Entry 3GEN (X-ray diffraction, 1.60 A resolution); this record covers chain A.

Chain A:
Name: Tyrosine-protein kinase BTK
Source organism: Homo sapiens
Notes: EC 2.7.10.2; fragment: Protein kinase, residues 382-659
UniProt: Q06187 (BTK_HUMAN); residue numbers follow UniProt; this construct covers 382-659
Amino-acid sequence (283 residues; row label = number of the first residue in the row):
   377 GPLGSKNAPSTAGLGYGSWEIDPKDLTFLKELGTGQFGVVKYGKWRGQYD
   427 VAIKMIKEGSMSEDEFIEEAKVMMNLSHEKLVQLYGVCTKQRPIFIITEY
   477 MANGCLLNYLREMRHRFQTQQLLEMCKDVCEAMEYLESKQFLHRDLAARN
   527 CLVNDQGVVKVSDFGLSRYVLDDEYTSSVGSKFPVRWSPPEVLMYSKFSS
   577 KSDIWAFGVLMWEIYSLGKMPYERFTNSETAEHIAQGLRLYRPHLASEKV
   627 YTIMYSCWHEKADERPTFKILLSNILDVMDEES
Unresolved in the structure: 377-391, 410-412, 659
Sequence notes: expression tag (377-381)
Ligand contacts: B43 (4-Amino-5-(4-phenoxyphenyl)-7H-pyrrolo[2,3-d]pyrimidin-7-yl-cyclopentane): Leu408, Gly409, Val416, Ala428, Lys430, Met449, Val458, Ile472, Thr474, Glu475, Tyr476, Met477, Gly480, Cys481, Leu528, Ser538, Asp539, Phe540, Leu542
From the paper describing this entry:
  - conformationally variable residues (order/disorder transition, side-chain flip): Tyr392 to Trp395, Thr410 to Gly414
  - contacts within the chain: Lys430-Asp539 (salt bridge), Glu445-Arg544 (salt bridge), Asp521-Tyr551
  - binding site for B43: Met449, Ile472, Thr474, Tyr476, Met477, Ala478, Asp539, Phe540, Leu542
  - post-translational modification sites: Tyr551 (citing earlier work)
  - mutagenesis - Y551F (5 to 10-fold): decreased catalytic activity (citing earlier work)

Summary:
Chain A binds compound B43. From the paper: a binding site for B43 at Met449, Ile472 and Thr474 among others;
Y551F reduces catalytic activity.
Chain A is Tyrosine-protein kinase BTK (Homo sapiens); the structure, The 1.6 A crystal structure of human
bruton's tyrosine kinase bound to a pyrrolopyrimidine-containing compound, was determined by X-ray diffraction
(same publication as 3K54).
